PDB entry 1XU5 | X-ray diffraction, 1.96 A resolution | chains A and B of the 6 polymer chains in the assembly

[Chain A (and B)]
Molecule: Methane monooxygenase component A alpha chain
Organism: Methylococcus capsulatus
Notes: EC 1.14.13.25; fragment: alpha subunit; chain B of this document is another copy of the same molecule, construct and numbering; everything in this record applies to it too
Reference sequence: P22869 (MEMA_METCA); residues 1-527 here = UniProt positions 1-527
Sequence (527 residues; each row starts with the number of its first residue):
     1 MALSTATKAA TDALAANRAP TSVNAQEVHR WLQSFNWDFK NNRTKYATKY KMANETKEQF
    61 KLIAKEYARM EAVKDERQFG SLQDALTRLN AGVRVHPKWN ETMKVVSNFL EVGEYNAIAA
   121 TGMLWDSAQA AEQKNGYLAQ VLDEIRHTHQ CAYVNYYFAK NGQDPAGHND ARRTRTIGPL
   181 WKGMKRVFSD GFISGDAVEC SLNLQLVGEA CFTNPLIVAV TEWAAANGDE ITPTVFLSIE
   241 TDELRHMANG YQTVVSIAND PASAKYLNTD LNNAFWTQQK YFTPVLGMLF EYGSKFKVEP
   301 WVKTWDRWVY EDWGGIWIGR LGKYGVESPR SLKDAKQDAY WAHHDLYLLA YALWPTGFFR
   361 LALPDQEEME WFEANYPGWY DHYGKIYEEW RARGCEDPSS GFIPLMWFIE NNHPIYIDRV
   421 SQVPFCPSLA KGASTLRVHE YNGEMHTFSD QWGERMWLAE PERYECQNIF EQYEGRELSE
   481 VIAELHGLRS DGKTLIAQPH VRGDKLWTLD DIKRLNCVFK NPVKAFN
Disordered / not traced: 1-17
Metal / ion sites: Fe ion site 1: Glu114, Glu144, His147 (together with hydroxide ion); Fe ion site 2: Glu144, Glu209, Glu243, His246 (together with hydroxide ion)
Residues lining bound ligands:
  - phenol (IPH): Lys98, Glu101, Thr102, Val105, Leu180, Met288, Leu289, Tyr292, Gly293, Tyr347, Phe359, Leu361
  - hydroxide ion (OH): Glu114, Glu144, His147, Glu209, Glu243, His246
UniProt features mapped onto this chain:
  - active site: Cys151
  - binding site (Fe cation): Glu114, Glu144, His147, Glu209, Glu243, His246

[Chain A / chain B interface]
Residue-residue contacts (28):
  Glu76(A) - Glu76(B)
  Arg77(A) - Gly80(B)
  Arg77(A) - Gln83(B)
  Gly80(A) - Arg77(B)
  Gly80(A) - Ser81(B)  hydrogen bond (backbone-side chain)
  Ser81(A) - Gly80(B)  hydrogen bond (side chain-backbone)
  Ser81(A) - Ser81(B)
  Ser81(A) - Asp84(B)  hydrogen bond
  Ser81(A) - Ala85(B)  hydrogen bond (side chain-backbone)
  Gln83(A) - Arg77(B)
  Asp84(A) - Arg77(B)
  Asp84(A) - Ser81(B)  hydrogen bond
  Asp84(A) - Thr234(B)
  Ala85(A) - Ser81(B)  hydrogen bond (backbone-side chain)
  Ala85(A) - Leu86(B)  hydrophobic
  Leu86(A) - Ala85(B)  hydrophobic
  Arg88(A) - Glu230(B)  salt bridge
  Arg88(A) - Pro233(B)
  Arg88(A) - Thr234(B)  hydrogen bond
  Arg88(A) - Leu237(B)
  Leu89(A) - Leu89(B)  hydrophobic
  Leu89(A) - Glu230(B)
  Glu230(A) - Arg88(B)  salt bridge
  Glu230(A) - Leu89(B)
  Pro233(A) - Arg88(B)
  Thr234(A) - Asp84(B)
  Thr234(A) - Arg88(B)  hydrogen bond
  Leu237(A) - Arg88(B)

[Summary]
The chain A/chain B interface involves 14 residues from each chain; the contacts include 8 hydrogen bonds and
2 salt bridges. Polar pairs include Arg88(A)-Glu230(B), Gly80(A)-Ser81(B) and Ser81(A)-Asp84(B). Chain A binds
hydroxide ion and phenol.
Chain A and chain B are both Methane monooxygenase component A alpha chain (Methylococcus capsulatus); the
structure, Soluble methane monooxygenase hydroxylase-phenol soaked, was determined by X-ray diffraction,
deposited together with 1XU3, 1XVB, 1XVC, 1XVD, 1XVE, 1XVF and 1XVG.
